PDB entry 4OQ9 | X-ray diffraction, 1.45 A resolution | chains B and f of the 60 polymer chains in the assembly

== Chain B ==
Molecule: Coat protein
From: Satellite Tobacco Mosaic Virus
UniProtKB: P17574 (COAT_STMV); residues 1-159 here = UniProt positions 1-159
Sequence (159 residues; row label = number of the first residue in the row):
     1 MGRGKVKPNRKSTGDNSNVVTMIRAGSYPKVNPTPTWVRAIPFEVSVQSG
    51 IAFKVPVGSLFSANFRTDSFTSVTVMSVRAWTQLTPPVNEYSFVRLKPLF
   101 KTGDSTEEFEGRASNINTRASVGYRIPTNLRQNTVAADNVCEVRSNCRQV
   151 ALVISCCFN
Disordered / not traced: 1-15
Ion coordination: Na+ site 1 near Asp-68 (its only coordinating residue here)
Reported in the primary citation:
  - binding site for sulfate ion: Arg-95, Asn-117
  - binding site for the 2-nt RNA strand: Arg-125, Arg-131
  - binding site for the 2-nt RNA strand: Asn-16 (proposed by the authors, not directly observed)
  - binding site for phosphate ion: Asn-115, Asn-117

== Chain f ==
Molecule: 10-nt RNA strand
From: Satellite Tobacco Mosaic Virus
Sequence (10 nucleotides; numbered 181 to 190; the number before each row is that of its first residue):
   181 UUUUUUUUUU

== Chain B / chain f interface ==
Residue-residue contacts (10):
  Val-38(B) with U186(f), hydrogen bond to the sugar; U187(f), sugar contact
  Arg-39(B) with U186(f), sugar contact; U187(f), sugar contact
  Ala-40(B) with U187(f), sugar contact; U188(f), phosphate contact
  Arg-79(B) with U188(f), phosphate contact; U189(f), salt bridge to the phosphate
  Ser-155(B) with U187(f), phosphate contact; U188(f), hydrogen bond to the phosphate
Other interface residues (no listed pair), chain B (7 interface residues in all): Trp-37, Met-76

== In short ==
The interface between chain B and chain f involves 7 residues on one side and 4 on the other, with 2 hydrogen
bonds and 1 salt bridge. Among the polar pairs are Val-38(B)/U186(f), Ser-155(B)/U188(f) and
Arg-79(B)/U189(f). From the paper: a binding site for the 2-nt RNA strand at Arg-125(B), Arg-131(B) and
Asn-16(B); a binding site for sulfate ion at Arg-95(B) and Asn-117(B).
Here chain B is Coat protein and chain f is a 10-nt RNA strand, both from Satellite Tobacco Mosaic Virus.
Entry 4OQ9 (Satellite Tobacco Mosaic Virus Refined to 1.4 A Resolution using non-crystallographic symmetry
restraints) was determined by X-ray diffraction, deposited together with 4NIA and 4OQ8.
